Entry 5B3J (X-ray diffraction, 2.90 A resolution); this record covers chains A and C.

[Chain A]
Name: NMDA glutamate receptor subunit
From: Xenopus laevis
UniProtKB: Q91977 (Q91977_XENLA); residue numbers follow UniProt; this construct covers 23-405
Amino-acid sequence (383 residues; each row starts with the number of its first residue):
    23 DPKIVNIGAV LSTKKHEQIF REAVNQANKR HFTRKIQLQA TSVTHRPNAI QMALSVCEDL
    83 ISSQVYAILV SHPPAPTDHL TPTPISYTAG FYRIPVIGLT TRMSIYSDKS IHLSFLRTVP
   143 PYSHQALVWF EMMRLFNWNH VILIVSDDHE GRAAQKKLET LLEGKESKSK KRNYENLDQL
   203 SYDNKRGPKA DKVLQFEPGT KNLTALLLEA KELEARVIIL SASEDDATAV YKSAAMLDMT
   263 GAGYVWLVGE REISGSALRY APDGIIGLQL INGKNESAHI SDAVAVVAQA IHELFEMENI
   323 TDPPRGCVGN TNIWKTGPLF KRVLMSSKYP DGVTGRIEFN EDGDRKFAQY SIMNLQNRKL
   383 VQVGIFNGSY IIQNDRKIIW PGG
Disordered / not traced: 23-24, 52-56, 97-99, 187-209, 349-351
Cystine bridges: Cys79-Cys329
Construct notes: engineered mutation Gln61 (Asn in Q91977), Gln371 (Asn in Q91977)
From the paper describing this entry:
  - conformationally variable residues (domain motion): Lys178

[Chain C]
Name: Glutamate receptor ionotropic, NMDA 2B
From: Rattus norvegicus
UniProtKB: Q00960 (NMDE2_RAT); numbering as in UniProt (aligned over 31-394)
Amino-acid sequence (364 residues; numbered 31 to 394; the number before each row is that of its first residue):
    31 SPPSIGIAVI LVGTSDEVAI KDAHEKDDFH HLSVVPRVEL VAMNETDPKS IITRICDLMS
    91 DRKIQGVVFA DDTDQEAIAQ ILDFISAQTL TPILGIHGGS SMIMADKDES SMFFQFGPSI
   151 EQQASVMLNI MEEYDWYIFS IVTTYFPGYQ DFVNKIRSTI ENSFVGWELE EVLLLDMSLD
   211 DGDSKIQNQL KKLQSPIILL YCTKEEATYI FEVANSVGLT GYGYTWIVPS LVAGDTDTVP
   271 SEFPTGLISV SYDEWDYGLP ARVRDGIAII TTAASDMLSE HSFIPEPKSS CYNTHEKRIY
   331 QSNMLNRYLI NVTFEGRDLS FSEDGYQMHP KLVIILLNKE RKWERVGKWK DKSLQMKYYV
   391 WPRM
Disordered / not traced: 208-219, 246-248, 269-270, 327-328, 368-369, 387-394
Cystine bridges: Cys86-Cys321
Construct notes: engineered mutation Asp348 (Asn in Q00960)
Curated features (UniProtKB/Swiss-Prot):
  - binding site (Zn(2+)): His127, Glu284
  - glycosylation (N-linked (GlcNAc...) asparagine): Asn74, Asn341
  - mutagenesis: His60 (H60A: Normal zinc binding), His127 (H127A: Reduced zinc binding), Asp283 (D283A: Slightly reduced zinc binding), Glu284 (E284A: Reduced zinc binding), His311 (H311A: Normal zinc binding), His359 (H359A: Normal zinc binding)
From the paper describing this entry:
  - conformationally variable residues (domain motion): Asn184

[How chain A and chain C interact]
Residue-residue contacts (51; chain A residue first):
  Asn70(A) - Gln118(C)  hydrogen bond
  Asn70(A) - Cys321(C)  hydrogen bond (side chain-backbone)
  Asn70(A) - Tyr322(C)
  Ala71(A) - Phe114(C)
  Ala71(A) - Gln118(C)
  Ile72(A) - Phe114(C)  hydrophobic
  Ile72(A) - Gln118(C)  hydrogen bond (backbone-side chain)
  Ala75(A) - Ile82(C)  hydrophobic
  Leu76(A) - Lys79(C)
  Leu76(A) - Ile82(C)  hydrophobic
  Leu76(A) - Thr83(C)
  Cys79(A) - Pro78(C)  hydrophobic
  Cys79(A) - Lys79(C)
  Glu80(A) - Lys79(C)  salt bridge
  Pro106(A) - Phe114(C)  hydrophobic
  Tyr109(A) - Gln110(C)
  Tyr109(A) - Phe114(C)  hydrophobic
  Tyr109(A) - Met134(C)
  Thr110(A) - Pro78(C)
  Gly112(A) - Ala107(C)
  Phe113(A) - Thr76(C)
  Phe113(A) - Asp77(C)
  Phe113(A) - Pro78(C)
  Phe113(A) - Gln105(C)  hydrogen bond (backbone-side chain)
  Phe113(A) - Ala107(C)  hydrophobic
  Phe113(A) - Ile108(C)  hydrophobic
  Phe113(A) - Ile111(C)  hydrophobic
  Tyr114(A) - Asp77(C)
  Tyr114(A) - Pro78(C)
  Arg115(A) - Gln105(C)  hydrogen bond
  Asp130(A) - Pro177(C)
  Lys131(A) - Pro177(C)
  Ser132(A) - Gln110(C)
  Ser132(A) - Met134(C)
  Ser132(A) - Pro177(C)
  Ile133(A) - Gln110(C)  hydrogen bond (backbone-side chain)
  Ile133(A) - Met134(C)  hydrophobic
  Ile133(A) - Ala135(C)
  Ile133(A) - Asp136(C)
  Leu135(A) - Gln110(C)
  Cys329(A) - Asp77(C)
  Cys329(A) - Pro78(C)  hydrophobic
  Cys329(A) - Lys79(C)
  Val330(A) - Asp77(C)
  Val330(A) - Lys79(C)
  Val330(A) - Ser80(C)
  Gly331(A) - Asp77(C)
  Asn332(A) - Asp77(C)
  Thr333(A) - Thr76(C)  hydrogen bond
  Thr333(A) - Gln105(C)
  Ile335(A) - Gln105(C)
Also at the interface, not in a pair above, chain A (28 interface residues in all): Thr105, Ile127, Asn334
Also at the interface, not in a pair above, chain C (22 interface residues in all): Cys86, Phe176
The authors on this interface:
  - pairs named by the authors: Phe113(A)-Ala107(C)

[In short]
The interface between chain A and chain C involves 28 residues on one side and 22 on the other; the contacts
include 7 hydrogen bonds and 1 salt bridge. Among the polar pairs are Glu80(A)-Lys79(C), Asn70(A)-Gln118(C)
and Asn70(A)-Cys321(C). The authors report a contact between Phe113(A) and Ala107(C). The paper reports
conformational variability at Lys178(A) and Asn184(C).
Chain A is NMDA glutamate receptor subunit (Xenopus laevis) and chain C is Glutamate receptor ionotropic, NMDA
2B (Rattus norvegicus); the structure, Activation of NMDA receptors and the mechanism of inhibition by
ifenprodil, was determined by X-ray diffraction, deposited together with 5FXJ, 5FXG, 5FXH, 5FXI and 5FXK.
